PDB entry 4YXA | X-ray diffraction, 2.35 A resolution | chains B and C of the 3 polymer chains in the assembly

Chain B:
Protein: Surface presentation of antigens protein SpaO
From: Salmonella typhimurium
UniProtKB: P40699 (SPAO_SALTY); residues 5-70 here correspond to UniProt positions 232-297 (UniProt number = residue number + 227)
Sequence (70 residues; row label = number of the first residue in the row):
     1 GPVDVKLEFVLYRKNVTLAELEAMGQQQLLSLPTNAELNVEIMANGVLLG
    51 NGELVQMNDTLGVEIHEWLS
Not modelled in the structure: 1-2, 70
Construct notes: expression tag (1-4)
Modified positions: Mse24 (selenomethionine; parent Met); Mse43 (selenomethionine; parent Met); Mse57 (selenomethionine; parent Met)

Chain C:
Protein: Oxygen-regulated invasion protein OrgB, Endolysin
From: Salmonella typhimurium (strain LT2 / SGSC1412 / ATCC 700720)
Notes: EC 3.2.1.17
UniProtKB: chimeric construct of P0CL45, P00720: residues 5-34 from P0CL45 (ORGB_SALTY) positions 1-30 (UniProt number = residue number - 4); residues 35-197 from P00720 positions 2-164 (UniProt number = residue number - 33)
Sequence (197 residues; numbered 1 to 197; the number before each row is that of its first residue):
     1 GPVDMLKNIPIPSPLSPVEGILIKRKTLERYFSINIFEMLRIDEGLRLKI
    51 YKNTEGYYTIGIGHLLTKSPSLNAAKSELDKAIGRNTNGVITKDEAEKLF
   101 NQDVDAAVRGILRNAKLKPVYDSLDAVRRAALINMVFQMGETGVAGFTNS
   151 LRMLQQKRWDEAAVNLAKSRWYNQTPNRAKRVITTFRTGTWDAYAAA
Not modelled in the structure: 68-95, 197
Construct notes: expression tag (1-4); conflict Gly45 (Arg12 in P00720), Arg170 (Ile137 in P00720); engineered mutation Asn53 (Asp20 in P00720), Thr87 (Cys54 in P00720), Ala130 (Cys97 in P00720), Ala195 (Lys162 in P00720), Ala196 (Asn163 in P00720), Ala197 (Leu164 in P00720)
Swiss-Prot annotation at these positions:
  - active site: Glu44 (Proton donor/acceptor)
  - binding site (substrate): Leu65, Phe137, Ser150, Asn165
What the authors report for this chain:
  - mutagenesis - I21D/L22D/I23D: decreased localization

Chain B / chain C interface:
Pairs across the interface (13; chain B residue first):
  Glu53(B) - Lys7(C)
  Leu54(B) - Leu6(C)
  Val55(B) - Lys7(C)
  Val55(B) - Ile9(C)  hydrophobic
  Gln56(B) - Lys7(C)  hydrogen bond (backbone-backbone)
  Gln56(B) - Asn8(C)  hydrogen bond (backbone-side chain)
  Gln56(B) - Ile9(C)  hydrogen bond (backbone-backbone)
  Mse57(B) - Asn8(C)
  Mse57(B) - Ile9(C)
  Mse57(B) - Leu28(C)  hydrophobic
  Asn58(B) - Asp125(C)
  Asn58(B) - Ala126(C)
  Glu64(B) - Lys7(C)  salt bridge
Also at the interface, not in a pair above, chain B (11 interface residues in all): Leu7, Glu37, Thr60, Leu61
Also at the interface, not in a pair above, chain C (14 interface residues in all): Pro2, Val3, Ile11, Leu15, Ile21, Ile23, Leu124

Summary:
The interface between chain B and chain C involves 11 residues on one side and 14 on the other, with 3
hydrogen bonds and 1 salt bridge. Polar pairs include Glu64(B)-Lys7(C), Gln56(B)-Asn8(C) and Gln56(B)-Lys7(C).
UniProt lists active-site residue Glu44(C) and 4 substrate-binding residues on chain C. The paper reports that
I21D/L22D/I23D of chain C reduce localization.
Here chain B is Surface presentation of antigens protein SpaO (Salmonella typhimurium) and chain C is
Oxygen-regulated invasion protein OrgB, Endolysin (Salmonella typhimurium (strain LT2 / SGSC1412 / ATCC
700720)). Entry 4YXA (Complex of SpaO(SPOA1,2 SeMet) and OrgB(APAR)::T4lysozyme fusion protein) was determined
by X-ray diffraction, deposited together with 4YX1, 4YX5, 4YX7 and 4YXB.
